Entry 7O0L (X-ray diffraction, 1.90 A resolution); this record covers chains B and A.

Chain B:
Protein: N6-adenosine-methyltransferase non-catalytic subunit
Source organism: Homo sapiens
UniProtKB: Q9HCE5 (MET14_HUMAN); numbering as in UniProt (aligned over 107-395)
Amino-acid sequence (290 residues; each row starts with the number of its first residue):
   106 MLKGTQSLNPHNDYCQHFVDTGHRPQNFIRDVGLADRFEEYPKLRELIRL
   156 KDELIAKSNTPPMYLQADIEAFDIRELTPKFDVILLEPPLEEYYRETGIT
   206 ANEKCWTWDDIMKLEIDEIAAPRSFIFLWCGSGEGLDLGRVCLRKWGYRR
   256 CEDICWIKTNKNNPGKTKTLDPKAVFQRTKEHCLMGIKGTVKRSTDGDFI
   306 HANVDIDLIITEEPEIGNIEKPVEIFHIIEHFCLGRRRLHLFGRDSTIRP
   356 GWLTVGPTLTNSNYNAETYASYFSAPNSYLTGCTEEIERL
Disordered / not traced: 106-116, 138-151, 203-208, 296-308, 394-395
Sequence notes: initiating methionine (106)
Disulfide bonds: Cys338-Cys388

Chain A:
Protein: N6-adenosine-methyltransferase catalytic subunit
Source organism: Homo sapiens
Notes: EC 2.1.1.348
UniProtKB: Q86U44 (MTA70_HUMAN); residue numbers follow UniProt; this construct covers 354-580
Amino-acid sequence (246 residues; each row starts with the number of its first residue):
   335 MGHHHHHHSSGRENLYFQGALTQSVGGDSSADRLFPPQWICCDIRYLDVS
   385 ILGKFAVVMADPPWDIHMELPYGTLTDDEMRRLNIPVLQDDGFLFLWVTG
   435 RAMELGRECLNLWGYERVDEIIWVKTNQLQRIIRTGRTGHWLNHGKEHCL
   485 VGVKGNPQGFNQGLDCDVIVAEVRSTSHKPDEIYGMIERLSPGTRKIELF
   535 GRPHNVQPNWITLGNQLDGIHLLDPDVVARFKQRYPDGIISKPKNL
Disordered / not traced: 335-367, 401-404, 469-472, 577-580
Sequence notes: initiating methionine (335); expression tag (336-353)
Residues lining bound ligands: UXW (4-[6-[(4,4-dimethylpiperidin-1-yl)methyl]pyridin-3-yl]-9-[6-[(phenylmethyl)amino]pyrimidin-4-yl]-1,4,9-triazaspiro[5.5]undecan-2-one): Cys376, Asp377, Ile378, Arg379, Asp395, Pro396, Pro397, Tyr406, Gly407, Thr408, Leu409, Trp431, Trp457, Glu481, Ser511, Lys513, Phe534, Gly535, Arg536, Gly548, Asn549, Gln550
What the authors report for this chain:
  - binding site for UXW: Gln550

How chain B and chain A interact:
Contacting residue pairs - 99 pairs, chain B then chain A:
  Asn117(B) with Glu516(A)
  Asp118(B) with Glu516(A)
  Tyr119(B) with Gln464(A), hydrogen bond; Val504(A)
  Cys120(B) with Asp499(A); Ile503(A), hydrophobic; Glu516(A); Met520(A), hydrophobic; Arg523(A)
  Gln121(B) with Arg523(A)
  Phe123(B) with Leu498(A); Cys500(A)
  Val124(B) with Leu498(A); Asp499(A); Arg523(A)
  Pro130(B) with Cys500(A); Val502(A); Val504(A)
  Gln131(B) with Val502(A); Val504(A)
  Phe133(B) with Gln464(A)
  Ile134(B) with Gln464(A); Ile466(A), hydrophobic; Val504(A), hydrophobic
  Arg135(B) with Gln464(A), hydrogen bond (backbone-backbone)
  Phe230(B) with Trp475(A), hydrophobic
  Gly238(B) with Arg451(A), hydrogen bond (backbone-side chain)
  Leu241(B) with Arg441(A); Arg451(A); Glu454(A)
  Asp242(B) with Arg441(A), salt bridge; Arg451(A), salt bridge
  Arg245(B) with Met437(A); Glu438(A), salt bridge; Arg441(A)
  Arg249(B) with Glu438(A)
  Arg255(B) with Gly434(A), hydrogen bond (side chain-backbone); Met437(A); Glu438(A), salt bridge
  Cys256(B) with Trp475(A)
  Glu257(B) with Gly473(A); His474(A); Trp475(A), hydrogen bond (side chain-backbone); Leu476(A), hydrogen bond (side chain-backbone); His478(A), salt bridge
  Asp258(B) with Lys480(A), hydrogen bond (backbone-side chain); His482(A)
  Ile259(B) with Leu476(A), hydrophobic
  Cys260(B) with Ile456(A), hydrophobic; Lys480(A)
  Ile262(B) with Ile456(A), hydrophobic; Val458(A), hydrophobic
  Lys278(B) with Glu450(A), salt bridge; Val452(A)
  Ala279(B) with Asp453(A); Gln496(A), hydrogen bond (backbone-side chain)
  Val280(B) with Phe427(A), hydrophobic; Val452(A), hydrophobic; Asp453(A), hydrogen bond (backbone-side chain); Gln496(A); Gly497(A), hydrogen bond (backbone-backbone); Leu524(A), hydrophobic
  Phe281(B) with Phe429(A), hydrophobic; Asp453(A), hydrogen bond (backbone-side chain); Ile455(A), hydrophobic; Asp499(A); Met520(A), hydrophobic
  Gln282(B) with Gly497(A); Asp499(A), hydrogen bond (backbone-backbone); Cys500(A); Asp501(A), hydrogen bond (backbone-backbone)
  Arg283(B) with Val452(A), hydrogen bond (side chain-backbone); Asp453(A), salt bridge; Asp501(A)
  Thr284(B) with Cys500(A); Asp501(A), hydrogen bond (backbone-side chain); Val502(A)
  Lys285(B) with Glu454(A), hydrogen bond (side chain-backbone); Ile456(A); Asp501(A), salt bridge
  His287(B) with Glu454(A)
  Ile292(B) with Trp475(A), hydrophobic
  Asp310(B) with Leu476(A); Asn477(A), hydrogen bond (backbone-backbone)
  Ile311(B) with Leu476(A); Asn477(A); His478(A); Gly479(A)
  Asp312(B) with Asn477(A), hydrogen bond (backbone-backbone); His478(A); Gly479(A), hydrogen bond (side chain-backbone); Lys480(A), salt bridge
  Leu313(B) with Val458(A), hydrophobic; Gly479(A); Lys480(A)
  Ile315(B) with Ile466(A), hydrophobic
  Ile333(B) with Leu476(A), hydrophobic
  Phe337(B) with Trp475(A); Leu476(A), hydrophobic
Other interface residues (no listed pair), chain B (47 interface residues in all): Glu239, Pro277, Met290, Val309, Leu339
Other interface residues (no listed pair), chain A (44 interface residues in all): Arg435, Leu463, Arg465, Ile467, Arg468, Val485

In short:
47 residues of chain B and 44 residues of chain A are in contact, with 19 hydrogen bonds and 9 salt bridges.
Among the polar pairs are Asp242(B)-Arg441(A), Asp242(B)-Arg451(A) and Arg245(B)-Glu438(A). Bound to chain A:
compound UXW. From the paper: a binding site for UXW at Gln550(A).
Chain B is N6-adenosine-methyltransferase non-catalytic subunit and chain A is N6-adenosine-methyltransferase
catalytic subunit, both from Homo sapiens; the structure, Crystal structure of the human METTL3-METTL14
complex bound to Compound 8 (ADO_AC_093), was determined by X-ray diffraction (same publication as 7O08, 7O09,
7O29, 7O2E and 7O2F).
